Entry 7VIA (electron microscopy, 3.88 A resolution); this record covers chains A and F of the 7 polymer chains in the assembly.

[Chain A (and F)]
Name: Major capsid protein
Organism: Escherichia phage lambda
Notes: chain F of this document is another copy of the same molecule, construct and numbering; everything in this record applies to it too
Reference sequence: P03713 (CAPSD_LAMBD); residues 1-341 here = UniProt positions 1-341
Sequence (341 residues; each row starts with the number of its first residue):
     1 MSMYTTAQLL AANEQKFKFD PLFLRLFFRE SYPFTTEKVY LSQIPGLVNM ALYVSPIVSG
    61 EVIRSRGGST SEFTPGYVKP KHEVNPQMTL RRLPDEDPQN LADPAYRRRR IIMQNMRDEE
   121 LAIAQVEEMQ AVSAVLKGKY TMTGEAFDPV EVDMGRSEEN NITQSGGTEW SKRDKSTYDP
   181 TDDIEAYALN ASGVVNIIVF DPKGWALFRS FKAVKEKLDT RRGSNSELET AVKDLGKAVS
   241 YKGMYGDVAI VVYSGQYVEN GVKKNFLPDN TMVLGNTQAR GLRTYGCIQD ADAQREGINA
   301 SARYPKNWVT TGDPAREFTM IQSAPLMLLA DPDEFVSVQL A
Not modelled in the structure: 1-6

[Interface between chain A and chain F]
Pairs across the interface - 69 pairs, chain A then chain F:
  G76(A) - Y53(F)
  Y77(A) - V54(F)
  Y77(A) - P56(F)  hydrophobic
  V78(A) - Y53(F)  hydrophobic
  K79(A) - V54(F)
  K79(A) - S55(F)
  K79(A) - P56(F)  hydrogen bond (side chain-backbone)
  K79(A) - I57(F)
  K79(A) - V58(F)  hydrogen bond (side chain-backbone)
  K81(A) - G60(F)  hydrogen bond (side chain-backbone)
  K81(A) - E61(F)
  K81(A) - V62(F)
  K81(A) - I63(F)
  H82(A) - I63(F)  hydrogen bond (side chain-backbone)
  E83(A) - V62(F)
  M88(A) - Q43(F)
  M88(A) - I44(F)
  M88(A) - P45(F)
  T89(A) - Q43(F)
  R91(A) - E30(F)
  R91(A) - S31(F)
  R91(A) - Y32(F)
  R92(A) - S31(F)  hydrogen bond (backbone-backbone)
  R92(A) - P33(F)
  R92(A) - A300(F)
  L121(A) - V48(F)  hydrophobic
  A122(A) - N49(F)
  A122(A) - M50(F)
  A122(A) - A51(F)
  Q125(A) - M50(F)
  V126(A) - M50(F)  hydrophobic
  V126(A) - A51(F)  hydrophobic
  M129(A) - M50(F)  hydrophobic
  Q130(A) - Y53(F)  hydrogen bond
  Y140(A) - Y53(F)
  M142(A) - Y53(F)
  T143(A) - Y53(F)
  E145(A) - Y53(F)
  A146(A) - S55(F)  hydrogen bond (backbone-backbone)
  A146(A) - V58(F)  hydrophobic
  F147(A) - Y53(F)
  F147(A) - V54(F)
  F147(A) - S55(F)
  W205(A) - E185(F)
  R209(A) - D182(F)  salt bridge
  R209(A) - E185(F)  salt bridge
  K215(A) - D182(F)  salt bridge
  T220(A) - G246(F)
  R222(A) - N225(F)
  R222(A) - G246(F)  hydrogen bond (side chain-backbone)
  K233(A) - Q278(F)
  G236(A) - V194(F)
  G236(A) - N276(F)  hydrogen bond (backbone-side chain)
  G236(A) - Q278(F)
  K237(A) - V194(F)
  K237(A) - N276(F)
  K237(A) - Q278(F)
  A238(A) - V194(F)
  S240(A) - V194(F)
  S240(A) - D247(F)
  Y241(A) - D247(F)  hydrogen bond (backbone-side chain)
  S254(A) - V194(F)
  Y257(A) - M50(F)  hydrophobic
  V258(A) - L47(F)  hydrophobic
  V258(A) - V48(F)
  V258(A) - M50(F)  hydrogen bond (backbone-backbone)
  E259(A) - N49(F)  hydrogen bond (backbone-side chain)
  N260(A) - N49(F)  hydrogen bond (backbone-side chain)
  Q289(A) - P56(F)
Interface residues without a listed pair, chain A (52 interface residues in all): L90, Q114, D118, G144, K203, R221, V232, D234, V239, G261, K263, F318
Interface residues without a listed pair, chain F (38 interface residues in all): L52, L189, G193, N196, D219, M244, E334

[In short]
52 residues of chain A face 38 of chain F across their interface; the contacts include 13 hydrogen bonds and 3
salt bridges. Among the polar pairs are R209(A)-D182(F), R209(A)-E185(F) and K215(A)-D182(F).
Both chains are Major capsid protein (Escherichia phage lambda). Entry 7VIA (Focused refinement of asymmetric
unit of bacteriophage lambda procapsid at 3.88 Angstrom) was determined by electron microscopy (same
publication as 7VI9, 7VII and 7VIK).
